PDB entry 9I1N | X-ray diffraction, 1.70 A resolution | chain A

== Chain A ==
Name: Fucose-binding lectin protein
Source organism: Ralstonia solanacearum
UniProt: A0A0S4TLR1 (A0A0S4TLR1_RALSL); residues 0-90 here correspond to UniProt positions 1-91 (UniProt number = residue number + 1)
Sequence (91 residues; each row starts with the number of its first residue; numbering starts at 0):
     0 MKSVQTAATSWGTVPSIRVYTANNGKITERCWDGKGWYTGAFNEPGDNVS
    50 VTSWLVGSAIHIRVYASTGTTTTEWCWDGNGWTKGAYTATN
Construct notes: engineered mutation Lys-1 (Ser2 in A0A0S4TLR1)
Small-molecule neighbours:
  - A1IZO (sulfato-terphen[3]arene complex): Met-0, Lys-1, Ser-2, Asn-22, Asn-23, Asp-46, Thr-67, Gly-68, Thr-69, Thr-70
  - beta-D-fructopyranose (BDF), molecule 1: Ile-16, Trp-31, Trp-36, Arg-62, Tyr-64, Glu-73, Cys-75, Asp-77, Gly-84, Ala-85, Tyr-86
  - beta-D-fructopyranose (BDF), molecule 2: Arg-17, Tyr-19, Glu-28, Cys-30, Tyr-37, Gly-39, Ala-40, Phe-41, Ile-61, Trp-76, Trp-81
Reported in the primary citation:
  - binding site for A1IZO: Met-0, Lys-1, Ser-2, Trp-10, Gly-11, Thr-12, Val-13, Asn-23, Asp-32, Asp-46, Leu-54, Ser-57, Ile-59, Thr-69, Trp-76

== In short ==
Ligands of chain A: compound A1IZO and beta-D-fructopyranose. The paper reports a binding site for A1IZO at
Met-0, Lys-1 and Ser-2 among others.
Chain A is Fucose-binding lectin protein (Ralstonia solanacearum); the structure, The MK-RSL -
sulfato-terphen[3]arene complex, P63 form, citrate pH 4.0, was determined by X-ray diffraction, deposited
together with 9I1O.
